PDB entry 6WQ7 | X-ray diffraction, 1.30 A resolution | chain A

== Chain A ==
Protein: Carbonic anhydrase 2
From: Homo sapiens
Notes: EC 4.2.1.1
UniProt: P00918 (CAH2_HUMAN); the author numbering skips numbers that UniProt does not, so the offset changes along the chain: 1-125 = UniProt 1-125; 127-261 = UniProt 126-260
Chain sequence (260 residues; each row starts with the number of its first residue; note: 1 number in that range is skipped by the numbering (no residue carries it; nothing is unmodelled there)):
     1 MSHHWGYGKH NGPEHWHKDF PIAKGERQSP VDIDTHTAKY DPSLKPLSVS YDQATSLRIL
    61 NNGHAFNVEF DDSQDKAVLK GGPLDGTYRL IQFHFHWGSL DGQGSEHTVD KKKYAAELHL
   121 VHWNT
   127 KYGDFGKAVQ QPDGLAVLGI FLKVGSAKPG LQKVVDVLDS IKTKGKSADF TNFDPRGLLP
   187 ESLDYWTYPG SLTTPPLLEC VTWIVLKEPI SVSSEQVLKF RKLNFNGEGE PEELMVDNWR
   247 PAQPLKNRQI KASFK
Disordered / not traced: 1-3
Bound ions: Zn2+: H94, H96, H119 (together with U6V)
Residues lining bound ligands: U6V (N~2~-(3-aminopropyl)-N-[(4-fluorophenyl)methyl]-N~2~-(2-phenylethyl)-N-[2-(4-sulfamoylphenyl)ethyl]glycinamide): W5, F20, N62, H64, Q92, H94, H96, E106, H119, V121, F131, G132, V135, V143, S197, L198, T199, T200, P201, P202, W209
Curated features (UniProtKB/Swiss-Prot):
  - active site: H64 (Proton donor/acceptor)
  - binding site (Zn(2+)): H94, H96, H119
  - binding site (substrate): T199, T200
  - site: Y7 (Fine-tunes the proton-transfer properties of H-64), N62 (Fine-tunes the proton-transfer properties of H-64), N67 (Fine-tunes the proton-transfer properties of H-64), Q92 (Involved in the binding of some activators, including histamine and L-histidine)
  - modified residue: S2 (N-acetylserine), S166 (Phosphoserine), S173 (Phosphoserine)
Reported in the primary citation:
  - binding site for U6V: W5, F20, F131, V135, L198, T199, P201, P202

== In short ==
Bound to chain A: compound U6V. The Zn2+ site is built by H94, H96 and H119. From UniProt: active-site residue
H64, 3 Zn2+-binding residues and substrate-binding residues T199 and T200. The paper reports a binding site
for U6V at W5, F20 and F131 among others.
Chain A is Carbonic anhydrase 2 (Homo sapiens); the structure, Carbonic Anhydrase II Complexed with
2-((3-Aminopropyl)(phenethyl)amino)-N-(4-fluorobenzyl)-N-(4-sulfamoylphenethyl)acetamide, was determined by
X-ray diffraction, deposited together with 6WQ5, 6WQ8 and 6WQ9.
